Entry 2KQQ (solution NMR); this record covers chains A and B.

# Chain A
Protein: Insulin B chain
Source organism: Homo sapiens
Reference sequence: P01308 (INS_HUMAN); residues 1-21 here correspond to UniProt positions 90-110 (UniProt number = residue number + 89)
Sequence (21 residues; numbered 1 to 21; the number before each row is that of its first residue):
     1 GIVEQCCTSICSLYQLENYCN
Cystine bridges: Cys6-Cys11

# Chain B
Protein: Insulin A chain
Source organism: Homo sapiens
Reference sequence: P01308 (INS_HUMAN); residues 1-30 here correspond to UniProt positions 25-54 (UniProt number = residue number + 24)
Sequence (30 residues; numbered 1 to 30; the number before each row is that of its first residue):
     1 FVNQHLCASDLVEALYLVCGERGFFYTKPT
Construct notes: engineered mutation Ala8 (Gly32 in P01308), Asp10 (His34 in P01308), Lys28 (Pro52 in P01308), Pro29 (Lys53 in P01308)
Modified residues: Ala8 (D-alanine; DAL)

# Interface between chain A and chain B
Contacting residue pairs - 30 pairs, chain A then chain B:
  Ile2(A) - Thr27(B)
  Val3(A) - Leu11(B)
  Val3(A) - Tyr26(B)
  Val3(A) - Thr27(B)
  Cys6(A) - Gln4(B)
  Cys6(A) - His5(B)
  Cys6(A) - Leu6(B)
  Cys7(A) - His5(B)
  Cys7(A) - Leu6(B)
  Cys7(A) - Cys7(B)  disulfide
  Ser9(A) - Gln4(B)
  Ser9(A) - His5(B)
  Ile10(A) - Asn3(B)
  Ile10(A) - Gln4(B)
  Ile10(A) - His5(B)
  Cys11(A) - Gln4(B)
  Leu13(A) - Phe1(B)
  Leu13(A) - Val18(B)
  Leu16(A) - Leu6(B)
  Leu16(A) - Ala14(B)
  Leu16(A) - Leu15(B)
  Leu16(A) - Val18(B)
  Glu17(A) - Val18(B)
  Tyr19(A) - Leu15(B)
  Tyr19(A) - Gly23(B)
  Tyr19(A) - Thr27(B)
  Cys20(A) - Cys19(B)  disulfide
  Cys20(A) - Arg22(B)
  Cys20(A) - Gly23(B)
  Asn21(A) - Gly23(B)
Other interface residues (no listed pair), chain A (14 interface residues in all): Ser12
Other interface residues (no listed pair), chain B (17 interface residues in all): Phe24, Phe25
Inter-chain disulfides: Cys7(A)-Cys7(B), Cys20(A)-Cys19(B)

# Summary
14 residues of chain A face 17 of chain B across their interface; the contacts include 2 disulfide bonds.
Here chain A is Insulin B chain and chain B is Insulin A chain, both from Homo sapiens. Entry 2KQQ (NMR
structure of human insulin mutant gly-b8-d-ala, his-b10-asp, pro-b28-lys, lys-b29-pro, 20 structures) was
determined by solution NMR.
